PDB entry 6W03 | X-ray diffraction, 2.40 A resolution | chains B and D of the 6 polymer chains in the assembly

Chain B:
Molecule: Envelope glycoprotein gp41
From: Human immunodeficiency virus 1
Notes: fragment: ectodomain
UniProt: Q2N0S6 (Q2N0S6_9HIV1); residues 512-664 here correspond to UniProt positions 509-661 (UniProt number = residue number - 3)
Chain sequence (153 residues; numbered 512 to 664; the number before each row is that of its first residue):
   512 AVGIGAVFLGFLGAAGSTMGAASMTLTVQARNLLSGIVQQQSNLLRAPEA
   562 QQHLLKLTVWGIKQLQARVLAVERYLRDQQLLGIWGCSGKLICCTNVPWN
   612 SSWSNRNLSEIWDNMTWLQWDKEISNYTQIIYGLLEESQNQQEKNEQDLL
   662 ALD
Disordered / not traced: 512-516, 546-568, 664
Disulfides: Cys-598/Cys-604
Covalently attached groups: N-acetylglucosamine (NAG) linked to Asn-611, Asn-637
Differences from the reference sequence: engineered mutation Pro-559 (Ile556 in Q2N0S6), Cys-605 (Thr602 in Q2N0S6)

Chain D:
Molecule: 35O22 scFv heavy chain
From: Homo sapiens
Notes: engineered mutation(s): E10T, L11T, K12T, A16S, I68N, K83T, F84S; antibody fragment or engineered binder
Chain sequence (134 residues; row label = number of the first residue in the row; a row labelled like 72A-72H holds insertion residues (72A, then the next letters in order)):
     1 QGQLVQSGATTTKPGSSVKISCKTSGYRFNFYHINWIRQTAGRGPEWMGW
    51 IS
   52A P
    53 YSGDKNLAPAFQDRVNMTTD
72A-72H TEVPVTSF
    73 TSTGAAYMEI
82A-82C RNL
    83 TSDDTGTYFCAKGLLRDG
100A-100F SSTWLP
   101 YLWGQGTLLTVSSAST
Disordered / not traced: 111-116
Disulfides: Cys-22/Cys-92

Chain B / chain D interface:
Pairs across the interface (17; chain B residue first):
  Gly-527(B) / Phe-31(D)
  Gly-527(B) / Arg-98(D)  hydrogen bond (backbone-side chain)
  Ser-528(B) / Arg-98(D)
  Thr-529(B) / Arg-98(D)
  Arg-617(B) / Gln-1(D)
  Ser-620(B) / Leu-97(D)
  Asp-624(B) / Leu-97(D)
  Asp-624(B) / Arg-98(D)  hydrogen bond (backbone-backbone)
  Asp-624(B) / Asp-99(D)
  Asp-624(B) / Gly-100(D)
  Asn-625(B) / Tyr-32(D)  hydrogen bond
  Asn-625(B) / Leu-96(D)
  Asn-625(B) / Leu-97(D)
  Asn-625(B) / Arg-98(D)  hydrogen bond (backbone-side chain)
  Thr-627(B) / Arg-98(D)
  Gln-630(B) / Phe-72H(D)
  Gln-630(B) / Arg-98(D)
Also at the interface, not in a pair above, chain B (11 interface residues in all): Glu-621, Leu-629

Overview:
Chain B and chain D form an interface of 11 and 9 residues respectively, with 4 hydrogen bonds. Among the
polar pairs are Gly-527(B)/Arg-98(D), Asn-625(B)/Tyr-32(D) and Asn-625(B)/Arg-98(D). Covalently linked
N-acetylglucosamine: at Asn-611(B) and Asn-637(B).
Here chain B is Envelope glycoprotein gp41 (Human immunodeficiency virus 1) and chain D is 35O22 scFv heavy
chain (Homo sapiens). Entry 6W03 (Crystal Structure of HIV-1 BG505 DS-SOSIP.3mut Prefusion Env Trimer in
Complex with Human Antibodies 3H109L and ...) was determined by X-ray diffraction together with 6VZI from the
same study.
